Entry 5WVZ (X-ray diffraction, 2.30 A resolution); this record covers chains A and D of the 3 polymer chains in the assembly.

[Chain A]
Name: Chromatin protein Cren7
Organism: Sulfolobus solfataricus (strain ATCC 35092 / DSM 1617 / JCM 11322 / P2)
UniProt: Q97ZE3 (CREN7_SULSO); residue numbers follow UniProt; this construct covers 1-60
Chain sequence (60 residues; numbered 1 to 60; the number before each row is that of its first residue):
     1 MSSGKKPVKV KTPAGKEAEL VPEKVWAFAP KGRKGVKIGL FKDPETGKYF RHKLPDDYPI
Unresolved in the structure: 1
Construct notes: engineered mutation Phe-28 (Leu in Q97ZE3)
Curated features (UniProtKB/Swiss-Prot):
  - modified residue: Lys-16 (N6-methyllysine)
  - mutagenesis: Lys-24 (K24E: Slightly reduces the melting temperature of the protein. Slightly reduces affinity for calf thymus DNA and poly(dA-dT) oligonucleotides. Increases affinity for poly(dG-dC) oligonucleotide ...), Lys-31 (K31E: Slightly reduces the melting temperature of the protein. Destabilizes complex with DNA. Slightly reduces affinity for calf thymus DNA and poly(dA-dT) oligonucleotides ...), Phe-41 (F41A: Results in a significant protein misfolding, reduced thermostability, reduced ability to mediate DNA compaction and bridging ...), Lys-42 (K42E: Slightly reduces the melting temperature of the protein. Slightly reduces affinity for calf thymus DNA and poly(dA-dT) oligonucleotides ...), Lys-48 (K48E: Slightly reduces the melting temperature of the protein. Slightly reduces affinity for calf thymus DNA and poly(dA-dT) oligonucleotides ...)

[Chain D]
Molecule: 8-nt DNA strand
Sequence (8 nucleotides; numbered 109 to 116; the number before each row is that of its first residue):
   109 GCGATCGC

[Interface between chain A and chain D]
Contacting residue pairs (13):
  Phe-28(A) / DT113(D)  base contact
  Pro-30(A) / DG115(D)  base contact
  Arg-33(A) / DC116(D)  hydrogen bond to the base
  Val-36(A) / DC114(D)  base contact
  Val-36(A) / DG115(D)  sugar contact
  Ile-38(A) / DT113(D)  base contact
  Arg-51(A) / DA112(D)  base contact
  Arg-51(A) / DT113(D)  sugar contact
  His-52(A) / DT113(D)  phosphate contact
  His-52(A) / DC114(D)  salt bridge to the phosphate
  Lys-53(A) / DT113(D)  phosphate contact
  Lys-53(A) / DC114(D)  hydrogen bond to the phosphate
  Lys-53(A) / DG115(D)  salt bridge to the phosphate
Also at the interface, not in a pair above, chain D (6 interface residues in all): DG111

[Summary]
The interface between chain A and chain D involves 8 residues on one side and 6 on the other; the contacts
include 2 hydrogen bonds and 2 salt bridges. Among the polar pairs are Arg-33(A)/DC116(D), Lys-53(A)/DC114(D)
and His-52(A)/DC114(D).
Here chain A is Chromatin protein Cren7 (Sulfolobus solfataricus (strain ATCC 35092 / DSM 1617 / JCM 11322 /
P2)) and chain D is an 8-nt DNA strand. Entry 5WVZ (The crystal structure of Cren7 mutant L28F in complex with
dsDNA) was determined by X-ray diffraction together with 5WVW, 5WVY and 5WWC from the same study.
